Entry 9E7D (X-ray diffraction, 3.11 A resolution); this record covers chains H and L of the 3 polymer chains in the assembly.

== Chain H ==
Molecule: BL3-6 Fab heavy chain
Organism: Homo sapiens
Notes: antibody fragment or engineered binder
Chain sequence (233 residues; numbered 1 to 233; the number before each row is that of its first residue):
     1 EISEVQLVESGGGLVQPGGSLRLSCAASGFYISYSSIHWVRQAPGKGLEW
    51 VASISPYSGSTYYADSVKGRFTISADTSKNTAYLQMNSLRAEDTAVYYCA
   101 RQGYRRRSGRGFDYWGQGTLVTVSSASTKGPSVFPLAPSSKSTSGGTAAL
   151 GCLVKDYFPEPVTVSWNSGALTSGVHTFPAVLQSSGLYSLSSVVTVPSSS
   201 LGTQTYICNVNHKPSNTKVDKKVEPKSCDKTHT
Unresolved in the structure: 1-2, 229-233
Disulfides: Cys25-Cys99, Cys152-Cys208

== Chain L ==
Molecule: BL3-6 Fab light chain
Organism: Homo sapiens
Notes: antibody fragment or engineered binder
Chain sequence (215 residues; numbered 1 to 215; the number before each row is that of its first residue):
     1 SDIQMTQSPSSLSASVGDRVTITCRASQSVSSAVAWYQQKPGKAPKLLIY
    51 SASSLYSGVPSRFSGSRSGTDFTLTISSLQPEDFATYYCQQSYSFPSTFG
   101 QGTKVEIKRTVAAPSVFIFPPSDEQLKSGTASVVCLLNNFYPREAKVQWK
   151 VDNALQSGNSQESVTEQDSKDSTYSLSSTLTLSKADYEKHKVYACEVTHQ
   201 GLSSPVTKSFNRGEC
Disulfides: Cys24-Cys89, Cys135-Cys195

== Interface between chain H and chain L ==
Contacting residue pairs (81; chain H residue first):
  Val40(H) with Phe99(L), hydrophobic
  Gln42(H) with Gln39(L), hydrogen bond; Tyr88(L)
  Gly47(H) with Tyr88(L)
  Leu48(H) with Pro45(L), hydrophobic; Tyr88(L), hydrophobic; Phe99(L)
  Trp50(H) with Phe95(L), hydrophobic; Pro96(L), hydrophobic; Ser97(L); Phe99(L)
  Ser53(H) with Phe95(L)
  Tyr62(H) with Phe95(L), hydrophobic
  Tyr63(H) with Pro96(L)
  Tyr98(H) with Gln39(L), hydrogen bond; Ala44(L), hydrophobic; Pro45(L)
  Arg107(H) with Tyr50(L), hydrogen bond (backbone-side chain)
  Ser108(H) with Tyr50(L); Tyr56(L)
  Gly109(H) with Tyr50(L)
  Arg110(H) with Ser92(L), hydrogen bond (side chain-backbone); Tyr93(L)
  Gly111(H) with Tyr37(L); Leu47(L)
  Phe112(H) with Tyr37(L), hydrogen bond (backbone-side chain); Leu47(L); Gln90(L)
  Asp113(H) with Tyr56(L)
  Trp115(H) with Tyr37(L), hydrophobic; Pro45(L)
  Gly116(H) with Ala44(L)
  Gln117(H) with Ala44(L)
  Val133(H) with Glu124(L)
  Phe134(H) with Ser122(L); Glu124(L); Gln125(L)
  Pro135(H) with Ser122(L); Glu124(L)
  Leu136(H) with Phe119(L), hydrophobic; Val134(L), hydrophobic
  Ala137(H) with Phe119(L)
  Lys141(H) with Phe117(L); Ile118(L), hydrogen bond (backbone-backbone); Ser209(L), hydrogen bond (side chain-backbone); Glu214(L), salt bridge
  Ser142(H) with Phe117(L); Phe119(L)
  Ser144(H) with Ser115(L); Phe117(L)
  Ala149(H) with Phe117(L), hydrophobic; Phe119(L)
  Leu150(H) with Phe119(L), hydrophobic
  Leu153(H) with Ser132(L)
  Lys155(H) with Gln125(L); Thr130(L); Ser132(L), hydrogen bond; Thr181(L)
  His176(H) with Asn138(L), hydrogen bond; Asn139(L), hydrogen bond; Ser175(L), hydrogen bond
  Phe178(H) with Leu136(L), hydrophobic; Ser163(L); Thr165(L); Ser175(L); Leu176(L); Ser177(L)
  Pro179(H) with Ser163(L), hydrogen bond (backbone-side chain); Val164(L)
  Val181(H) with Gln161(L); Glu162(L); Ser163(L)
  Leu182(H) with Gln161(L), hydrogen bond (backbone-side chain)
  Gln183(H) with Gln161(L)
  Ser191(H) with Ser177(L), hydrogen bond
  Val193(H) with Leu136(L), hydrophobic
  Thr195(H) with Asn138(L)
  Lys221(H) with Glu124(L), salt bridge
  Lys226(H) with Pro121(L)
  Ser227(H) with Cys215(L)
  Cys228(H) with Cys215(L)
Also at the interface, not in a pair above, chain H (51 interface residues in all): His38, Lys46, Glu49, Ala64, Asp65, Thr143, Thr177
Also at the interface, not in a pair above, chain L (51 interface residues in all): Asp2, Ala33, Ala35, Lys43, Ser51, Gln101, Val116, Ser128, Lys208, Phe210

== Summary ==
The chain H/chain L interface involves 51 residues from each chain, with 14 hydrogen bonds and 2 salt bridges.
Among the polar pairs are Lys141(H)-Glu214(L), Lys221(H)-Glu124(L) and Gln42(H)-Gln39(L).
Here chain H is BL3-6 Fab heavy chain and chain L is BL3-6 Fab light chain, both from Homo sapiens. Entry 9E7D
(Crystal structure of HIV-1 RRE SLII A31C mutant in complex with Fab BL3-6) was determined by X-ray
diffraction.
